4E85 - chains A and B; structure by X-ray diffraction, 3.00 A resolution.

Chain A (and B):
Name: mRNA 3'-end-processing protein RNA14
From: Kluyveromyces lactis
Notes: chain B of this document is another copy of the same molecule, construct and numbering; everything in this record applies to it too
UniProt: Q6CII8 (RNA14_KLULA); numbering as in UniProt (aligned over 18-661)
Amino-acid sequence (678 residues; each row starts with the number of its first residue; numbers below 1 keep their minus sign (Met-16 is residue -16)):
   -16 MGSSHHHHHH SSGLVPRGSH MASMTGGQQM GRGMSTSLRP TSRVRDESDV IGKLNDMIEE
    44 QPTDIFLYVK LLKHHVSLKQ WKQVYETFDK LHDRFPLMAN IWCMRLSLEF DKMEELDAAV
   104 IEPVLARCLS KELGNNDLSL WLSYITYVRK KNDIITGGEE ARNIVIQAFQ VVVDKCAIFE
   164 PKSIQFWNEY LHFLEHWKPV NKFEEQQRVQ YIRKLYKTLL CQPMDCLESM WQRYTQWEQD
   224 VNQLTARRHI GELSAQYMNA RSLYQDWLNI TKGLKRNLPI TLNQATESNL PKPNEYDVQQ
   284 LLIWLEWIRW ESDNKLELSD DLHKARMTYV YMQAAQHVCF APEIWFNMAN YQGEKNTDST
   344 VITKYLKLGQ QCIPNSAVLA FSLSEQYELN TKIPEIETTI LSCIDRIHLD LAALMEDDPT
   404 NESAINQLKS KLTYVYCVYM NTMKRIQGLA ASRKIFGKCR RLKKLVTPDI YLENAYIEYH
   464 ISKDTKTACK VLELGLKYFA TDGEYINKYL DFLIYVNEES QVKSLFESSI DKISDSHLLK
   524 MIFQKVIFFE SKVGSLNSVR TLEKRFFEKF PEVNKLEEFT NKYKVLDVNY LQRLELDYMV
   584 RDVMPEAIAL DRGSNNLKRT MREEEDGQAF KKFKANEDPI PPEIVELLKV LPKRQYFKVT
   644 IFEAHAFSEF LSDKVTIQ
Disordered / not traced: -16 to 21, 226-231, 583-661 (chain B: -16 to 29, 582-661)
Sequence notes: expression tag (-16 to 17)
From the paper describing this entry:
  - self-association interface (contacts with another copy of this molecule): Lys565, Tyr566

How chain A and chain B interact:
Pairs across the interface (84):
  Tyr279(A) with Tyr581(B)
  Val281(A) with Tyr581(B), hydrophobic
  Leu284(A) with Tyr581(B)
  Pro325(A) with Leu579(B), hydrophobic
  Glu326(A) with Leu559(B); Tyr581(B), hydrogen bond
  Phe329(A) with Leu559(B), hydrophobic
  Asn358(A) with Glu578(B)
  Ser359(A) with Glu578(B), hydrogen bond
  Ala360(A) with Leu574(B), hydrophobic; Glu578(B), hydrogen bond (backbone-side chain)
  Val361(A) with Leu559(B), hydrophobic; Glu578(B), hydrogen bond (backbone-side chain); Leu579(B), hydrophobic
  Phe364(A) with Phe562(B), hydrophobic; Tyr566(B), hydrophobic; Leu574(B), hydrophobic
  Ser365(A) with Phe562(B)
  Glu368(A) with Phe562(B); Lys565(B); Tyr566(B), hydrogen bond
  Glu371(A) with Leu539(B)
  Leu372(A) with Leu539(B), hydrophobic; Arg543(B)
  Gln410(A) with Leu577(B)
  Ser413(A) with Tyr573(B); Leu577(B)
  Lys414(A) with Leu577(B); Glu578(B), salt bridge
  Tyr417(A) with Tyr566(B), hydrogen bond (side chain-backbone); Tyr573(B), hydrophobic; Leu574(B)
  Cys420(A) with Val568(B), hydrophobic
  Val421(A) with Tyr566(B), hydrophobic
  Asn424(A) with Lys535(B), hydrogen bond
  Arg428(A) with Gly537(B); Leu539(B)
  Asp452(A) with Leu569(B); Tyr573(B), hydrogen bond
  Leu455(A) with Leu569(B), hydrophobic
  Glu456(A) with Lys535(B), salt bridge; Val568(B); Leu569(B)
  Lys466(A) with Asn500(B)
  Lys491(A) with Leu569(B), hydrogen bond (side chain-backbone)
  Tyr498(A) with Tyr498(B), hydrogen bond (backbone-side chain)
  Asn500(A) with Lys466(B)
  Lys535(A) with Asn424(B), hydrogen bond; Glu456(B), salt bridge
  Gly537(A) with Arg428(B)
  Leu539(A) with Glu368(B); Glu371(B); Leu372(B), hydrophobic; Arg428(B)
  Leu559(A) with Glu326(B); Phe329(B), hydrophobic
  Phe562(A) with Phe329(B), hydrophobic; Ser365(B); Glu368(B)
  Tyr566(A) with Phe364(B), hydrophobic; Glu368(B), hydrogen bond; Tyr417(B), hydrogen bond (backbone-side chain)
  Val568(A) with Tyr417(B), hydrophobic; Val421(B), hydrophobic; Glu456(B)
  Leu569(A) with Asp452(B); Lys491(B)
  Tyr573(A) with Ser413(B); Tyr417(B), hydrophobic; Asp452(B), hydrogen bond
  Leu574(A) with Ala360(B), hydrophobic; Tyr417(B)
  Leu577(A) with Gln410(B); Lys414(B)
  Glu578(A) with Pro325(B); Asn358(B); Ser359(B), hydrogen bond; Ala360(B), hydrogen bond (side chain-backbone); Val361(B), hydrogen bond (side chain-backbone); Lys414(B), salt bridge
  Tyr581(A) with Tyr279(B); Val281(B), hydrophobic; Leu284(B); Glu326(B), hydrogen bond
Interface residues without a listed pair, chain A (48 interface residues in all): Asn330, Arg543, Asn557, Lys565, Leu579
Interface residues without a listed pair, chain B (50 interface residues in all): Asn330, Cys420, Leu455, Lys558, Val571, Arg576

Summary:
Chain A and chain B form an interface of 48 and 50 residues respectively; the contacts include 18 hydrogen
bonds and 4 salt bridges. Polar pairs include Lys414(A)-Glu578(B), Glu456(A)-Lys535(B) and
Glu326(A)-Tyr581(B). From the paper: a self-association interface involving Lys565(A) and Tyr566(A).
Both chains are mRNA 3'-end-processing protein RNA14 (Kluyveromyces lactis). Entry 4E85 (crystal STRUCTURE OF
HAT DOMAIN OF RNA14) was determined by X-ray diffraction (same publication as 4EBA).
